Entry 7MUE (electron microscopy, 2.80 A resolution); this record covers chains XH and GG of the 72 polymer chains in the assembly.

# Chain XH
Name: Type IV secretion protein IcmK
From: Legionella pneumophila
Reference sequence: A0A2S6FBG9 (A0A2S6FBG9_LEGPN); residue numbers follow UniProt; this construct covers 1-361
Sequence (361 residues; each row starts with the number of its first residue):
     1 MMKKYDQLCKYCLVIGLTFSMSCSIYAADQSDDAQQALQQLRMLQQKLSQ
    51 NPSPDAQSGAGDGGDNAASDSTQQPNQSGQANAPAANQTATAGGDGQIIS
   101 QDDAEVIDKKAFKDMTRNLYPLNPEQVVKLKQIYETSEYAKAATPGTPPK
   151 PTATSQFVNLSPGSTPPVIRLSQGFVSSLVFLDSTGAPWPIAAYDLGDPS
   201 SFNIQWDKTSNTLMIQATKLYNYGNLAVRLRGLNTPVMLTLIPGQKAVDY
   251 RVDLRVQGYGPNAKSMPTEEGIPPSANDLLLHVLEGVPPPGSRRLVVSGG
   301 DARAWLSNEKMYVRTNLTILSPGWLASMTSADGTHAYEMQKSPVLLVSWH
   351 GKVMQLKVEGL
Unresolved in the structure: 1-103, 264-361

# Chain GG
Name: IcmE protein
From: Legionella pneumophila
Reference sequence: O53087 (O53087_LEGPN); residue numbers follow UniProt; this construct covers 1-1048
Sequence (1048 residues; each row starts with the number of its first residue):
     1 MASKKENLKSLFSNTRTRVIIIFTAALLIIAVVIGFFKIRGATTGSIAAA
    51 EVSTVPGGIQSIPGVLDPTAQYAKLQEEQNITQAQVAEKTGGSAIPTIIR
   101 TQALGEGVGVIGSQSGVGFAALAQEELGGPQRSLWIQELQDGSCSKSVIT
   151 KVVNQGAQLTDLKAACSCVQLKDSGYGLQELEQVCECKELKSAGYNARQL
   201 KEAGYSAGRLRNCGFDACELRNAGFTAQEMKDGGFSDGELKGAGFSDAEI
   251 AKASGLPDGITADDVRKAGCGAAALAKLRQAGVSASAIRKISGCTAEQLK
   301 AAGYTAKELKDAGFSAADLRRAGFSAAELKDAGFTARDLLNAGFTPADLA
   351 KAGFSDAQIKAAQAELPPGITPQDVKNAGCDVEALKKEREAGVSAALIRQ
   401 YAGCSAQALKAAGFTDADLANAGFTPAQISAATPLSDAEIKAAGCDPDKL
   451 KKLFSAGVSAKRIKELNGCSAEALKAAGYDAQSLLAAGFTPQELLAAGFT
   501 PKQLEDAGLNPVSIIADGRVADCSVESLKKARAAGVSALTIKQTLGCSAA
   551 ALKAAGYTAKELKDAGFTAAELKAAGFSAKELKDAGFTAKELRDAGFSAQ
   601 ELKDVGFSAKDLKDAGFSAAELKAAGFTAAQLKAAGFSAKDLKDAGFSAA
   651 ELKAAGFSAKELKDAGFSASDLKNAGFSAKELKDAGFSASDLKSAGFSAS
   701 ELKNAGYSADELKKAGYTSAELRNAGFSPQESAVAGLQGPDLQQLDSSIT
   751 GIPSIPGATPRPTTSDAASSAEQLQAILQKQNEQLAEQKYQQEIQQRTSD
   801 MLTAATQLVQDWKQVETQVYTEGTEETKTSGGESAVPGTGTGTGSNNQPV
   851 DQGAVSAQNQAIIKTGDIMFAVLDTSVNSDEPGPILATIVTGKLKGSKLI
   901 GSFNLPSNADKMVITFNTMSIPGAEKTISISAYAIDPNTARTALASRTNH
   951 HYLMRYGSLFASSFLQGFGNAFQSANTTITIGGTGGGNNITVANGVGRST
  1001 LENAVIGLATVGKAWSQQAQQLFNTPTTVEVYSGTGLGILFTQDVTTI
Unresolved in the structure: 1-790, 825-1048

# How chain XH and chain GG interact
Pairs across the interface - 11 pairs, chain XH then chain GG:
  Ile107(XH) with Glu793(GG)
  Asp108(XH) with Arg797(GG), salt bridge; Met801(GG)
  Lys110(XH) with Ile794(GG)
  Ala111(XH) with Arg797(GG); Thr798(GG); Met801(GG), hydrophobic
  Met115(XH) with Thr798(GG); Met801(GG); Leu802(GG); Ala805(GG), hydrophobic
Interface residues without a listed pair, chain XH (9 interface residues in all): Phe112, Asp114, Leu119, Tyr120
Interface residues without a listed pair, chain GG (9 interface residues in all): Thr806, Val809

# In short
The chain XH/chain GG interface involves 9 residues from each chain; the contacts include 1 salt bridge. Its
one salt-bridged contact is Asp108(XH)-Arg797(GG).
Chain XH is Type IV secretion protein IcmK and chain GG is IcmE protein, both from Legionella pneumophila; the
structure, Legionella pneumophila Dot/Icm T4SS PR, was determined by electron microscopy, deposited together
with 7MUC, 7MUD, 7MUQ, 7MUS, 7MUV, 7MUW and 7MUY.
